PDB entry 8CYE | electron microscopy, 3.90 A resolution | chains R and S of the 22 polymer chains in the assembly

[Chain R (and S)]
Protein: Flagellin
Organism: Escherichia coli O127:H6
Notes: chain S of this document is another copy of the same molecule, construct and numbering; everything in this record applies to it too
UniProt: B7USU2 (FLIC_ECO27); numbering as in UniProt (aligned over 1-548)
Sequence (548 residues; row label = number of the first residue in the row):
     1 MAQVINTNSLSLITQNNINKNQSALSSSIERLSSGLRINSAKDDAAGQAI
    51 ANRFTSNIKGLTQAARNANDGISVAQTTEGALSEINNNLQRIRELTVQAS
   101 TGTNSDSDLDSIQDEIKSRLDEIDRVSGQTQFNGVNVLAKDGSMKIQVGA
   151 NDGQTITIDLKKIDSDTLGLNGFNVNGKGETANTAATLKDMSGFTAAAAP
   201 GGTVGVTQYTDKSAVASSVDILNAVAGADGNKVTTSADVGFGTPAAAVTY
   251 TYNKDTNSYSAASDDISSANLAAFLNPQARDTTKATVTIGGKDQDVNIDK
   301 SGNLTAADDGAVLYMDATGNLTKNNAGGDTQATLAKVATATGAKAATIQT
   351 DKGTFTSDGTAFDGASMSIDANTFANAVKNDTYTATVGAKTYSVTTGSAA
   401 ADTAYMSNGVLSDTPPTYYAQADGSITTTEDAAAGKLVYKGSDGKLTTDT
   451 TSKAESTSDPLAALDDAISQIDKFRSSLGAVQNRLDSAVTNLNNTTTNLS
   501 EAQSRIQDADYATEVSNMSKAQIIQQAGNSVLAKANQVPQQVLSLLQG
Not modelled in the structure: 1, 178-454, 548

[Chain R / chain S interface]
Residue-residue contacts - 54 pairs, chain R then chain S:
  Ala2(R) with Gln22(S); Gln525(S); Asn529(S)
  Gln3(R) with Ile18(S); Asn19(S)
  Leu10(R) with Ser26(S); Ile29(S), hydrophobic
  Ile13(R) with Glu30(S)
  Asn17(R) with Glu30(S); Ser33(S), hydrogen bond; Ser34(S)
  Arg37(R) with Arg66(S)
  Ile50(R) with Asn133(S)
  Phe54(R) with Phe132(S), hydrophobic; Asn133(S)
  Val148(R) with Arg125(S)
  Asn151(R) with Gln129(S), hydrogen bond
  Gln154(R) with Arg125(S), hydrogen bond; Gln129(S)
  Ser476(R) with Ser111(S)
  Ser477(R) with Asp114(S)
  Ala480(R) with Glu115(S); Ser118(S)
  Asn483(R) with Glu115(S), hydrogen bond; Arg119(S)
  Arg484(R) with Ser118(S), hydrogen bond (side chain-backbone); Asp121(S); Glu122(S), salt bridge; Arg125(S)
  Ser487(R) with Glu84(S); Asn88(S), hydrogen bond; Glu122(S)
  Ala488(R) with Glu122(S); Arg125(S)
  Thr490(R) with Glu84(S), hydrogen bond
  Asn491(R) with Glu84(S), hydrogen bond (backbone-side chain); Val126(S)
  Leu492(R) with Arg125(S)
  Asn494(R) with Glu84(S)
  Asn498(R) with Thr77(S)
  Glu501(R) with Gln76(S), hydrogen bond
  Ala502(R) with Ser73(S)
  Arg505(R) with Arg66(S), hydrogen bond (backbone-side chain); Asn69(S), hydrogen bond; Ile72(S); Ser73(S)
  Ile506(R) with Arg66(S), hydrogen bond (backbone-side chain)
  Gln507(R) with Arg66(S)
  Asp508(R) with Arg66(S), salt bridge
  Val531(R) with Ser33(S)
  Lys534(R) with Met518(S)
  Val538(R) with Gln525(S)
  Gln541(R) with Asn529(S)
  Leu545(R) with Asn529(S)
Interface residues without a listed pair, chain R (41 interface residues in all): Thr14, Arg53, Asn57, Ile156, Gly479, Leu499, Ile524
Interface residues without a listed pair, chain S (36 interface residues in all): Gln15, Leu32, Gly35, Gln131, Leu532

[Summary]
41 residues of chain R face 36 of chain S across their interface, with 12 hydrogen bonds and 2 salt bridges.
Polar contacts include Arg484(R)-Glu122(S), Asp508(R)-Arg66(S) and Asn17(R)-Ser33(S).
Chain R and chain S are both Flagellin (Escherichia coli O127:H6); the structure, Cryo-EM asymmetric
reconstruction of the EPEC H6 bacterial flagellar filament Normal Waveform, was determined by electron
microscopy, deposited together with 8CVI, 8CWM and 8CXM.
